Entry 8C0D (X-ray diffraction, 2.56 A resolution); this record covers chains A and B of the 3 polymer chains in the assembly.

[Chain A]
Protein: E3 UFM1-protein ligase 1
From: Homo sapiens
Notes: EC 2.3.2.-
UniProt: O94874 (UFL1_HUMAN); residue numbers follow UniProt; this construct covers 1-179
Sequence (194 residues; each row starts with the number of its first residue; numbers below 1 keep their minus sign (Met-14 is residue -14)):
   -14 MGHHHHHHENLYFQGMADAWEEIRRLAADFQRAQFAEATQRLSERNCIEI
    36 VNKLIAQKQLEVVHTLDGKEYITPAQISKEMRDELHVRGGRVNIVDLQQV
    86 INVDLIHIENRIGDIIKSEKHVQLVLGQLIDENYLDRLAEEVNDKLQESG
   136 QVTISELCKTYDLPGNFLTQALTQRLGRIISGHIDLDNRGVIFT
Disordered / not traced: -14 to -6, 135-137, 163-179
Construct notes: initiating methionine (-14); expression tag (-13 to 0)
What the authors report for this chain:
  - mutagenesis - I8R, F15R, Q19R: decreased catalytic activity on ribosome UFMylation

[Chain B]
Protein: DDRGK domain-containing protein 1
From: Homo sapiens
UniProt: Q96HY6 (DDRGK_HUMAN); numbering as in UniProt (aligned over 205-314)
Sequence (110 residues; numbered 205 to 314; the number before each row is that of its first residue):
   205 ETMTEEQSQSFLTEFINYIKQSKVVLLEDLASQVGLRTQDTINRIQDLLA
   255 EGTITGVIDDRGKFIYITPEELAAVANFIRQRGRVSIAELAQASNSLIAW
   305 GRESPAQAPA
Disordered / not traced: 307-314
Swiss-Prot annotation at these positions:
  - cross-link: Lys267 (Glycyl lysine isopeptide (Lys-Gly) (interchain with G-Cter in UFM1))
  - mutagenesis: Lys224 to Lys227 (Impairs some post-translational modification without affecting interaction with UFL1; when associated with 116-R--R-128, R-146, R-176, R-193 and R-267), Lys224 (K224R: Weak or no effect on ufmylation), Lys227 (K227R: Weak or no effect on ufmylation), Arg265 (R265A: Decreased ribosome ufmylation), Lys267 (K267R: Impairs interaction with UFL1 and ufmylation. Impairs interaction with ERN1/IRE1-alpha and ability to regulate its stability. Does not affect ability to promote reticulophagy ...), Ile271 to Leu276 (Abolished interaction with UFL1; when associated with 302-A--A-304), Ile302 to Trp304 (Abolished interaction with UFL1; when associated with 271-A--A-276)
What the authors report for this chain:
  - mutagenesis - R265A: unchanged binding to Ubiquitin-fold modifier-conjugating enzyme 1
  - mutagenesis - R265A: decreased catalytic activity on ribosome UFMylation

[Chain A / chain B interface]
Residue-residue contacts (57):
  Thr24(A) - Asn299(B)
  Gln25(A) - Lys267(B)  hydrogen bond
  Gln25(A) - Asn299(B)  hydrogen bond (backbone-side chain)
  Gln25(A) - Trp304(B)
  Arg26(A) - Ala295(B)
  Arg26(A) - Gln296(B)  hydrogen bond (side chain-backbone)
  Arg26(A) - Ser298(B)
  Arg26(A) - Asn299(B)
  Arg26(A) - Trp304(B)
  Leu27(A) - Val261(B)  hydrophobic
  Leu27(A) - Ile269(B)  hydrophobic
  Leu27(A) - Ala295(B)
  Leu27(A) - Ser298(B)  hydrogen bond (backbone-side chain)
  Leu27(A) - Trp304(B)  hydrophobic
  Ser28(A) - Asp263(B)
  Ser28(A) - Asp264(B)  hydrogen bond (side chain-backbone)
  Glu29(A) - Ile291(B)
  Glu29(A) - Ala292(B)
  Arg30(A) - Ile262(B)  hydrogen bond (side chain-backbone)
  Arg30(A) - Asp263(B)  hydrogen bond (side chain-backbone)
  Arg30(A) - Asp264(B)  salt bridge
  Asn31(A) - Val261(B)
  Asn31(A) - Ile262(B)  hydrogen bond (side chain-backbone)
  Asn31(A) - Asp263(B)
  Cys32(A) - Leu294(B)  hydrophobic
  Cys32(A) - Ala295(B)  hydrophobic
  Glu34(A) - Val261(B)
  Ile35(A) - Leu276(B)  hydrophobic
  Ile35(A) - Val279(B)  hydrophobic
  Val36(A) - Ile283(B)  hydrophobic
  Lys38(A) - Thr259(B)
  Lys38(A) - Leu276(B)
  Leu39(A) - Leu276(B)
  Leu39(A) - Ala280(B)
  Gln44(A) - Ala280(B)
  Gln44(A) - Arg284(B)  hydrogen bond (backbone-side chain)
  Leu45(A) - Ala280(B)
  Leu45(A) - Ile283(B)  hydrophobic
  Leu45(A) - Arg284(B)
  Thr50(A) - Arg288(B)
  Lys54(A) - Ser290(B)
  Lys54(A) - Ile291(B)  hydrogen bond (backbone-backbone)
  Glu55(A) - Arg288(B)  salt bridge
  Glu55(A) - Val289(B)
  Glu55(A) - Ser290(B)
  Tyr56(A) - Gly287(B)
  Tyr56(A) - Arg288(B)
  Tyr56(A) - Val289(B)  hydrogen bond (backbone-backbone)
  Tyr56(A) - Ile291(B)  hydrophobic
  Tyr56(A) - Leu294(B)  hydrophobic
  Ile57(A) - Gly287(B)
  Ile57(A) - Arg288(B)
  Thr58(A) - Gly287(B)  hydrogen bond (backbone-backbone)
  Gln61(A) - Gly287(B)
  Gln61(A) - Arg288(B)
  Glu65(A) - Arg288(B)  salt bridge
  Ile86(A) - Arg288(B)  hydrogen bond (backbone-side chain)
Also at the interface, not in a pair above, chain A (29 interface residues in all): Ile33, Gln42, Val47, Gly53
Also at the interface, not in a pair above, chain B (28 interface residues in all): Arg265, Ala277, Arg286, Ile302

[In short]
Chain A and chain B form an interface of 29 and 28 residues respectively; the contacts include 13 hydrogen
bonds and 3 salt bridges. Polar pairs include Arg30(A)-Asp264(B), Glu55(A)-Arg288(B) and Glu65(A)-Arg288(B).
From the paper: I8R, F15R and Q19R of chain A reduce catalytic activity on ribosome UFMylation; R265A of chain
B reduces catalytic activity on ribosome UFMylation.
Chain A is E3 UFM1-protein ligase 1 and chain B is DDRGK domain-containing protein 1, both from Homo sapiens;
the structure, UFL1/DDRGK1 bound to UFC1, was determined by X-ray diffraction.
